PDB entry 4QTA | X-ray diffraction, 1.45 A resolution | chain A

# Chain A
Name: Mitogen-activated protein kinase 1
Organism: Homo sapiens
Notes: EC 2.7.11.24; fragment: kinase domain
UniProt: P28482 (MK01_HUMAN); residues 1-360 here = UniProt positions 1-360
Chain sequence (361 residues; numbered 0 to 360; the number before each row is that of its first residue; numbering starts at 0):
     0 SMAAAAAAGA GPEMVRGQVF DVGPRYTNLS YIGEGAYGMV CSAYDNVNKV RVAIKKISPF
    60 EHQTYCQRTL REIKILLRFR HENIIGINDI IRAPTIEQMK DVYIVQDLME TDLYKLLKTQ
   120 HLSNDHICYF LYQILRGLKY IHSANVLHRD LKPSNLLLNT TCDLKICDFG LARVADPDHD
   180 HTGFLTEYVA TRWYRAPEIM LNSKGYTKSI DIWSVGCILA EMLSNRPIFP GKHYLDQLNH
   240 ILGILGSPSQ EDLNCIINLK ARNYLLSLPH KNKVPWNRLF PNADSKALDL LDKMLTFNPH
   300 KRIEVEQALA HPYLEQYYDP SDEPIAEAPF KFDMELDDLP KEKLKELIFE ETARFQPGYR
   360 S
Unresolved in the structure: 0-9, 176-189, 359-360
Sequence notes: expression tag (0)
Ligand contacts: 38Z ((3R)-1-(2-oxo-2-{4-[4-(pyrimidin-2-yl)phenyl]piperazin-1-yl}ethyl)-N-[3-(pyridin-4-yl)-2H-indazol-5-yl]pyrrolidine-3-carboxamide): Ile31, Ala35, Tyr36, Val39, Ala52, Lys54, Ile56, Ser57, Pro58, Tyr64, Arg67, Thr68, Glu71, Ile84, Gln105, Asp106, Leu107, Met108, Glu109, Thr110, Asp111, Lys114, Leu156, Cys166, Asp167, Gly169
UniProt features mapped onto this chain:
  - DNA-binding region: Lys259 to Arg277
  - motif: Thr185 to Tyr187 (TXY), Asp318 to Glu322 (Cytoplasmic retention motif), Ala327 to Met333 (Nuclear translocation motif)
  - active site: Asp149 (Proton acceptor)
  - binding site (ATP): Ile31 to Val39, Lys54
  - modified residue: Ala2 (N-acetylalanine), Ser29 (Phosphoserine), Thr185 (Phosphothreonine), Tyr187 (Phosphotyrosine), Thr190 (Phosphothreonine), Ser246 (Phosphoserine), Ser248 (Phosphoserine), Ser284 (Phosphoserine)
From the paper describing this entry:
  - binding site for 38Z: Tyr36, Lys54, Tyr64, Gln105, Lys114
  - contacts within the chain: Lys54-Glu71 (salt bridge)
  - conformationally variable residues (side-chain flip): Tyr36
  - mutagenesis - Y36A, Y36Q, Y64H, Y64K: decreased binding to 38Z
  - mutagenesis - Y36A/Y64H, Y36Q/Y64H: unchanged binding to 38Z

# Overview
Bound to chain A: compound 38Z. UniProt lists active-site residue Asp149 and 10 ATP-binding residues. From the
paper: a binding site for 38Z at Tyr36, Lys54 and Tyr64 among others; Y36A, Y36Q and Y64H, among others,
reduce binding to 38Z; 6 substitutions were tested in all.
Chain A is Mitogen-activated protein kinase 1 (Homo sapiens); the structure, Structure of human ERK2 in
complex with SCH772984 revealing a novel inhibitor-induced binding pocket, was determined by X-ray diffraction
(same publication as 4QTB, 4QTC, 4QTD and 4QTE).
